PDB entry 8HPO | electron microscopy, 2.60 A resolution | chains I and A of the 11 polymer chains in the assembly

# Chain I
Molecule: Transcriptional regulatory protein SAP30
Organism: Saccharomyces cerevisiae (strain ATCC 204508 / S288c)
UniProt: P38429 (SAP30_YEAST); residue numbers follow UniProt; this construct covers 1-201
Sequence (201 residues; row label = number of the first residue in the row):
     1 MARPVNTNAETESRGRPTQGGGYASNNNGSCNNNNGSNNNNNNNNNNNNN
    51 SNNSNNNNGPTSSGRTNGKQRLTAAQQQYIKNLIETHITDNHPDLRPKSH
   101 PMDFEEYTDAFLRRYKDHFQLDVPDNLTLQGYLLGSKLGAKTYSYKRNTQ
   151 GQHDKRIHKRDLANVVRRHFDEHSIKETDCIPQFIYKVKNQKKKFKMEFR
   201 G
Not modelled in the structure: 1-71
Modified residues: Ser174 (phosphoserine; SEP)

# Chain A
Molecule: Transcriptional regulatory protein SIN3
Organism: Saccharomyces cerevisiae (strain ATCC 204508 / S288c)
UniProt: P22579 (SIN3_YEAST); numbering as in UniProt (aligned over 1-1536)
Sequence (1536 residues; numbered 1 to 1536; the number before each row is that of its first residue):
     1 MSQVWHNSNSQSNDVATSNDATGSNERNEKEPSLQGNKPGFVQQQQRITL
    51 PSLSALSTKEEDRRDSNGQQALTSHAAHILGYPPPHSNAMPSIATDSALK
   101 QPHEYHPRPKSSSSSPSINASLMNAGPAPLPTVGAASFSLSRFDNPLPIK
   151 APVHTEEPKSYNGLQEEEKATQRPQDCKEVPAGVQPADAPDPSSNHADAN
   201 DDNNNNENSHDEDADYRPLNVKDALSYLEQVKFQFSSRPDIYNLFLDIMK
   251 DFKSQAIDTPGVIERVSTLFRGYPILIQGFNTFLPQGYRIECSSNPDDPI
   301 RVTTPMGTTTVNNNISPSGRGTTDAQELGSFPESDGNGVQQPSNVPMVPS
   351 SVYQSEQNQDQQQSLPLLATSSGLPSIQQPEMPAHRQIPQSQSLVPQEDA
   401 KKNVDVEFSQAISYVNKIKTRFADQPDIYKHFLEILQTYQREQKPINEVY
   451 AQVTHLFQNAPDLLEDFKKFLPDSSASANQQVQHAQQHAQQQHEAQMHAQ
   501 AQAQAQAQAQVEQQKQQQQFLYPASGYYGHPSNRGIPQQNLPPIGSFSPP
   551 TNGSTVHEAYQDQQHMQPPHFMPLPSIVQHGPNMVHQGIANENPPLSDLR
   601 TSLTEQYAPSSIQHQQQHPQSISPIANTQYGDIPVRPEIDLDPSIVPVVP
   651 EPTEPIENNISLNEEVTFFEKAKRYIGNKHLYTEFLKILNLYSQDILDLD
   701 DLVEKVDFYLGSNKELFTWFKNFVGYQEKTKCIENIVHEKHRLDLDLCEA
   751 FGPSYKRLPKSDTFMPCSGRDDMCWEVLNDEWVGHPVWASEDSGFIAHRK
   801 NQYEETLFKIEEERHEYDFYIESNLRTIQCLETIVNKIENMTENEKANFK
   851 LPPGLGHTSMTIYKKVIRKVYDKERGFEIIDALHEHPAVTAPVVLKRLKQ
   901 KDEEWRRAQREWNKVWRELEQKVFFKSLDHLGLTFKQADKKLLTTKQLIS
   951 EISSIKVDQTNKKIHWLTPKPKSQLDFDFPDKNIFYDILCLADTFITHTT
  1001 AYSNPDKERLKDLLKYFISLFFSISFEKIEESLYSHKQNVSESSGSDDGS
  1051 SIASRKRPYQQEMSLLDILHRSRYQKLKRSNDEDGKVPQLSEPPEEEPNT
  1101 IEEEELIDEEAKNPWLTGNLVEEANSQGIIQNRSIFNLFANTNIYIFFRH
  1151 WTTIYERLLEIKQMNERVTKEINTRSTVTFAKDLDLLSSQLSEMGLDFVG
  1201 EDAYKQVLRLSRRLINGDLEHQWFEESLRQAYNNKAFKLYTIDKVTQSLV
  1251 KHAHTLMTDAKTAEIMALFVKDRNASTTSAKDQIIYRLQVRSHMSNTENM
  1301 FRIEFDKRTLHVSIQYIALDDLTLKEPKADEDKWKYYVTSYALPHPTEGI
  1351 PHEKLKIPFLERLIEFGQDIDGTEVDEEFSPEGISVSTLKIKIQPITYQL
  1401 HIENGSYDVFTRKATNKYPTIANDNTQKGMVSQKKELISKFLDCAVGLRN
  1451 NLDEAQKLSMQKKWENLKDSIAKTSAGNQGIESETEKGKITKQEQSDNLD
  1501 SSTASVLPASITTVPQDDNIETTGNTESSDKGAKIQ
Not modelled in the structure: 1-632, 650-659, 1043-1061, 1070-1131, 1349-1360, 1373-1536
UniProt features mapped onto this chain:
  - modified residue: Ser137 (Phosphoserine), Thr303 (Phosphothreonine), Thr304 (Phosphothreonine), Ser316 (Phosphoserine), Ser1046 (Phosphoserine)

# Interface between chain I and chain A
Contacting residue pairs (66; chain I residue first):
  Gln76(I) - Arg875(A)
  Tyr79(I) - Glu878(A)  hydrogen bond
  Ile80(I) - Glu874(A)
  Leu83(I) - Glu874(A)
  Leu83(I) - Phe877(A)  hydrophobic
  Ile84(I) - Glu874(A)
  His87(I) - Phe877(A)
  His87(I) - Asp881(A)  salt bridge
  His92(I) - Cys732(A)
  His92(I) - Glu734(A)  salt bridge
  Lys98(I) - Glu704(A)
  Lys98(I) - Asp707(A)
  Ser99(I) - Lys705(A)  hydrogen bond
  His100(I) - Lys705(A)
  His100(I) - Phe708(A)
  Pro101(I) - Lys705(A)
  Pro101(I) - Phe708(A)
  Pro101(I) - Tyr709(A)
  Met102(I) - Glu684(A)
  Met102(I) - Tyr709(A)
  Tyr107(I) - Lys705(A)
  Phe111(I) - Leu691(A)  hydrophobic
  Phe111(I) - Ile696(A)  hydrophobic
  Phe111(I) - Leu697(A)  hydrophobic
  Arg114(I) - Ile696(A)  hydrogen bond (side chain-backbone)
  Arg114(I) - Asp698(A)  salt bridge
  Tyr115(I) - Leu691(A)  hydrophobic
  Tyr115(I) - Ile696(A)
  His118(I) - Gln694(A)  hydrogen bond
  His118(I) - Ile696(A)
  Phe119(I) - Gln694(A)
  Phe119(I) - Ile696(A)  hydrophobic
  Leu129(I) - Pro852(A)  hydrophobic
  Gln130(I) - Gly856(A)
  Tyr132(I) - Lys837(A)  hydrogen bond
  Tyr132(I) - Glu845(A)  hydrogen bond
  Tyr132(I) - Phe849(A)  hydrophobic
  Leu133(I) - Lys837(A)
  Leu133(I) - Phe849(A)  hydrophobic
  Gly135(I) - Lys837(A)
  Gly135(I) - Asn840(A)
  Ser136(I) - Asn836(A)
  Ser136(I) - Lys837(A)
  Ser136(I) - Asn840(A)
  Lys137(I) - Glu839(A)  hydrogen bond (side chain-backbone)
  Lys137(I) - Asn840(A)
  Arg160(I) - Asn848(A)
  Phe170(I) - Lys687(A)  hydrogen bond (backbone-side chain)
  Ser174(I) - Thr683(A)
  Ile175(I) - Asn690(A)
  Glu177(I) - Lys673(A)  salt bridge
  Cys180(I) - Leu686(A)  hydrophobic
  Ile181(I) - Phe669(A)  hydrophobic
  Phe184(I) - Phe669(A)  hydrophobic
  Phe184(I) - Leu689(A)
  Phe184(I) - Tyr692(A)  hydrophobic
  Phe184(I) - Phe720(A)  hydrophobic
  Ile185(I) - Glu665(A)
  Lys187(I) - Tyr692(A)
  Lys187(I) - Ser693(A)
  Val188(I) - Phe723(A)
  Lys189(I) - Glu665(A)  salt bridge
  Gln191(I) - Tyr692(A)  hydrogen bond
  Gln191(I) - Val724(A)  hydrogen bond (side chain-backbone)
  Phe199(I) - Ser693(A)
  Arg200(I) - Gln694(A)  hydrogen bond
Other interface residues (no listed pair), chain I (47 interface residues in all): Ile88, Glu106, Thr108, Leu138, Asp171, His173, Gln183
Other interface residues (no listed pair), chain A (45 interface residues in all): Leu662, Ile688, Leu699, Asp701, Met841

# Overview
The interface between chain I and chain A involves 47 residues on one side and 45 on the other, with 11
hydrogen bonds and 5 salt bridges. Among the polar pairs are His87(I)-Asp881(A), His92(I)-Glu734(A) and
Arg114(I)-Asp698(A).
Here chain I is Transcriptional regulatory protein SAP30 and chain A is Transcriptional regulatory protein
SIN3, both from Saccharomyces cerevisiae (strain ATCC 204508 / S288c). Entry 8HPO (Cryo-EM structure of a
SIN3/HDAC complex from budding yeast) was determined by electron microscopy.
